6F44 - chains U and V of the 22 polymer chains in the assembly; structure by electron microscopy, 4.20 A resolution (low resolution: residue-level contacts below are approximate; hydrogen-bond / salt-bridge calls are withheld).

# Chain U
Protein: TATA-box-binding protein
From: Saccharomyces cerevisiae (strain ATCC 204508 / S288c)
Reference sequence: P13393 (TBP_YEAST); numbering as in UniProt (aligned over 1-240)
Sequence (240 residues; each row starts with the number of its first residue):
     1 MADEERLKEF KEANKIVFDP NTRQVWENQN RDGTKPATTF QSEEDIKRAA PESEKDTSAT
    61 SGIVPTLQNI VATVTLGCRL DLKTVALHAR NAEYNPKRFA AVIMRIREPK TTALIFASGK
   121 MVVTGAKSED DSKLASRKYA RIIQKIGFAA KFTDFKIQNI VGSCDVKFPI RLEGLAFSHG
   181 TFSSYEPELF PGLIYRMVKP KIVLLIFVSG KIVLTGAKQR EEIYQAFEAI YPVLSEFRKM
Not modelled in the structure: 1-60

# Chain V
Protein: Transcription factor IIIB 70 kDa subunit
From: Saccharomyces cerevisiae (strain ATCC 204508 / S288c)
Reference sequence: P29056 (TF3B_YEAST); numbering as in UniProt (aligned over 1-596)
Sequence (596 residues; numbered 1 to 596; the number before each row is that of its first residue):
     1 MPVCKNCHGT EFERDLSNAN NDLVCKACGV VSEDNPIVSE VTFGETSAGA AVVQGSFIGA
    61 GQSHAAFGGS SALESREATL NNARRKLRAV SYALHIPEYI TDAAFQWYKL ALANNFVQGR
   121 RSQNVIASCL YVACRKEKTH HMLIDFSSRL QVSVYSIGAT FLKMVKKLHI TELPLADPSL
   181 FIQHFAEKLD LADKKIKVVK DAVKLAQRMS KDWMFEGRRP AGIAGACILL ACRMNNLRRT
   241 HTEIVAVSHV AEETLQQRLN EFKNTKAAKL SVQKFRENDV EDGEARPPSF VKNRKKERKI
   301 KDSLDKEEMF QTSEEALNKN PILTQVLGEQ ELSSKEVLFY LKQFSERRAR VVERIKATNG
   361 IDGENIYHEG SENETRKRKL SEVSIQNEHV EGEDKETEGT EEKVKKVKTK TSEEKKENES
   421 GHFQDAIDGY SLETDPYCPR NLHLLPTTDT YLSKVSDDPD NLEDVDDEEL NAHLLNEEAS
   481 KLKERIWIGL NADFLLEQES KRLKQEADIA TGNTSVKKKR TRRRNNTRSD EPTKTVDAAA
   541 AIGLMSDLQD KSGLHAALKA AEESGDFTTA DSVKNMLQKA SFSKKINYDA IDGLFR
Not modelled in the structure: 1, 41-72, 298-437, 511-596
Ion coordination: Zn2+ near Cys28 (its only coordinating residue here)
Swiss-Prot annotation at these positions:
  - zinc finger: Met1 to Glu33 (TFIIB-type)
  - binding site (Zn(2+)): Cys4, Cys7, Cys25, Cys28
  - modified residue (Phosphoserine): Ser381, Ser384

# Chain U / chain V interface
Contacting residue pairs (70; chain U residue first):
  Gly62(U) - Arg440(V)
  Lys83(U) - Trp487(V)
  Ala86(U) - Lys483(V)
  Leu87(U) - Lys483(V)
  Leu87(U) - Glu484(V)
  Leu87(U) - Trp487(V)
  His88(U) - Leu475(V)
  Ala89(U) - Lys483(V)
  Arg90(U) - Ala472(V)
  Arg90(U) - His473(V)
  Arg90(U) - Leu474(V)
  Asn91(U) - His473(V)
  Ala92(U) - Lys483(V)
  Pro96(U) - Asp493(V)
  Pro96(U) - Phe494(V)
  Lys97(U) - Asp493(V)
  Met104(U) - His473(V)
  Glu129(U) - Thr448(V)
  Glu129(U) - Tyr451(V)
  Asp130(U) - Tyr451(V)
  Asp130(U) - Lys454(V)
  Lys133(U) - Leu452(V)
  Lys133(U) - Asp457(V)
  Leu134(U) - Val465(V)
  Arg137(U) - Val455(V)
  Arg137(U) - Ser456(V)
  Arg137(U) - Asp464(V)
  Arg137(U) - Val465(V)
  Lys138(U) - Val465(V)
  Lys138(U) - Asp467(V)
  Ala140(U) - Leu462(V)
  Arg141(U) - Leu462(V)
  Arg141(U) - Asn471(V)
  Ile142(U) - His473(V)
  Gln144(U) - Leu462(V)
  Lys145(U) - Asn471(V)
  Ala150(U) - Leu462(V)
  Phe152(U) - Asp458(V)
  Phe152(U) - Pro459(V)
  Phe152(U) - Asn461(V)
  Phe152(U) - Leu462(V)
  Pro169(U) - Phe290(V)
  Arg171(U) - Lys211(V)
  Arg171(U) - Trp213(V)
  Arg171(U) - Glu216(V)
  Leu172(U) - Glu216(V)
  Glu173(U) - Glu216(V)
  Gly180(U) - Thr171(V)
  Thr181(U) - Thr171(V)
  Ser184(U) - Leu173(V)
  Tyr185(U) - Leu175(V)
  Glu186(U) - Arg135(V)
  Pro187(U) - Pro220(V)
  Glu188(U) - Leu143(V)
  Glu188(U) - Arg219(V)
  Pro191(U) - Gly217(V)
  Val208(U) - Glu216(V)
  Val208(U) - Ser289(V)
  Lys211(U) - Asn293(V)
  Gln219(U) - Thr448(V)
  Arg220(U) - Thr447(V)
  Arg220(U) - Thr448(V)
  Glu221(U) - Leu445(V)
  Glu221(U) - Pro446(V)
  Glu221(U) - Thr447(V)
  Glu221(U) - Thr448(V)
  Tyr224(U) - Leu445(V)
  Tyr224(U) - Pro446(V)
  Glu228(U) - Arg440(V)
  Lys239(U) - Trp213(V)
Also at the interface, not in a pair above, chain U (52 interface residues in all): Tyr94, Ile106, Lys151, Phe155, Asp165, Leu189, Ser209
Also at the interface, not in a pair above, chain V (53 interface residues in all): Tyr131, Val154, Gly158, Ala176, Ser210, Asp212, Arg218, Pro287, Lys296, Leu470, Ser480

# Summary
52 residues of chain U and 53 residues of chain V are in contact. From UniProt: 4 Zn2+-binding residues on
chain V.
Here chain U is TATA-box-binding protein and chain V is Transcription factor IIIB 70 kDa subunit, both from
Saccharomyces cerevisiae (strain ATCC 204508 / S288c). Entry 6F44 (RNA Polymerase III closed complex CC2) was
determined by electron microscopy (same publication as 6F40, 6F41 and 6F42).
